PDB entry 9CIV | X-ray diffraction, 1.60 A resolution | chains A and B of the 4 polymer chains in the assembly

[Chain A]
Protein: Insulin A chain
Organism: Homo sapiens
Reference sequence: P01308 (INS_HUMAN); residues 1-21 here correspond to UniProt positions 90-110 (UniProt number = residue number + 89)
Amino-acid sequence (21 residues; each row starts with the number of its first residue):
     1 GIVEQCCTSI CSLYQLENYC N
Disulfides: Cys6-Cys11
Small-molecule neighbours: phenol (IPH): Cys6, Ser9, Ile10, Cys11, Leu16

[Chain B]
Protein: Insulin chain B
Organism: Homo sapiens
Reference sequence: P01308 (INS_HUMAN); residues 1-29 here correspond to UniProt positions 25-53 (UniProt number = residue number + 24)
Amino-acid sequence (29 residues; each row starts with the number of its first residue):
     1 FVNQHLCGSH LVEALYLVCG ERGFFYTPK
Ion coordination: Zn2+ near His10 (its only coordinating residue here)
Small-molecule neighbours: phenol (IPH): Val2, His5, Leu6, Cys7, His10, Leu11, Ala14

[Interface between chain A and chain B]
Contacting residue pairs (28; chain A residue first):
  Ile2(A) - Leu11(B)  hydrophobic
  Ile2(A) - Leu15(B)  hydrophobic
  Ile2(A) - Tyr26(B)  hydrophobic
  Val3(A) - Gln4(B)
  Val3(A) - Tyr26(B)
  Val3(A) - Lys29(B)
  Glu4(A) - Lys29(B)
  Cys6(A) - Leu11(B)  hydrophobic
  Cys7(A) - Cys7(B)  disulfide
  Cys7(A) - Leu11(B)  hydrophobic
  Leu13(A) - Val18(B)
  Leu16(A) - Leu11(B)  hydrophobic
  Leu16(A) - Ala14(B)  hydrophobic
  Leu16(A) - Leu15(B)
  Glu17(A) - Val18(B)
  Glu17(A) - Arg22(B)  salt bridge
  Asn18(A) - Phe25(B)
  Tyr19(A) - Leu15(B)  hydrophobic
  Tyr19(A) - Phe24(B)
  Tyr19(A) - Phe25(B)  hydrogen bond (backbone-backbone)
  Cys20(A) - Cys19(B)  disulfide
  Cys20(A) - Arg22(B)
  Cys20(A) - Gly23(B)
  Cys20(A) - Phe25(B)
  Asn21(A) - Arg22(B)  hydrogen bond (side chain-backbone)
  Asn21(A) - Gly23(B)  hydrogen bond (backbone-backbone)
  Asn21(A) - Phe24(B)
  Asn21(A) - Phe25(B)
Other interface residues (no listed pair), chain B (15 interface residues in all): Thr27, Pro28
Disulfides between the chains: Cys7(A)-Cys7(B), Cys20(A)-Cys19(B)

[In short]
12 residues of chain A and 15 residues of chain B are in contact, with 2 disulfide bonds, 3 hydrogen bonds and
1 salt bridge. Among the polar pairs are Glu17(A)-Arg22(B), Asn21(A)-Arg22(B) and Tyr19(A)-Phe25(B). Phenol is
bound between chain A and chain B.
Chain A is Insulin A chain and chain B is Insulin chain B, both from Homo sapiens; the structure, X-Ray
Structure of Insulin Analog DETEMIR, was determined by X-ray diffraction.
